1R9T - chains A and B of the 13 polymer chains in the assembly; structure by X-ray diffraction, 3.50 A resolution.

[Chain A]
Protein: DNA-directed RNA polymerase II largest subunit
From: Saccharomyces cerevisiae
Notes: EC 2.7.7.6
UniProt: P04050 (RPB1_YEAST); residues 1-1733 here = UniProt positions 1-1733
Amino-acid sequence (1733 residues; numbered 1 to 1733; the number before each row is that of its first residue):
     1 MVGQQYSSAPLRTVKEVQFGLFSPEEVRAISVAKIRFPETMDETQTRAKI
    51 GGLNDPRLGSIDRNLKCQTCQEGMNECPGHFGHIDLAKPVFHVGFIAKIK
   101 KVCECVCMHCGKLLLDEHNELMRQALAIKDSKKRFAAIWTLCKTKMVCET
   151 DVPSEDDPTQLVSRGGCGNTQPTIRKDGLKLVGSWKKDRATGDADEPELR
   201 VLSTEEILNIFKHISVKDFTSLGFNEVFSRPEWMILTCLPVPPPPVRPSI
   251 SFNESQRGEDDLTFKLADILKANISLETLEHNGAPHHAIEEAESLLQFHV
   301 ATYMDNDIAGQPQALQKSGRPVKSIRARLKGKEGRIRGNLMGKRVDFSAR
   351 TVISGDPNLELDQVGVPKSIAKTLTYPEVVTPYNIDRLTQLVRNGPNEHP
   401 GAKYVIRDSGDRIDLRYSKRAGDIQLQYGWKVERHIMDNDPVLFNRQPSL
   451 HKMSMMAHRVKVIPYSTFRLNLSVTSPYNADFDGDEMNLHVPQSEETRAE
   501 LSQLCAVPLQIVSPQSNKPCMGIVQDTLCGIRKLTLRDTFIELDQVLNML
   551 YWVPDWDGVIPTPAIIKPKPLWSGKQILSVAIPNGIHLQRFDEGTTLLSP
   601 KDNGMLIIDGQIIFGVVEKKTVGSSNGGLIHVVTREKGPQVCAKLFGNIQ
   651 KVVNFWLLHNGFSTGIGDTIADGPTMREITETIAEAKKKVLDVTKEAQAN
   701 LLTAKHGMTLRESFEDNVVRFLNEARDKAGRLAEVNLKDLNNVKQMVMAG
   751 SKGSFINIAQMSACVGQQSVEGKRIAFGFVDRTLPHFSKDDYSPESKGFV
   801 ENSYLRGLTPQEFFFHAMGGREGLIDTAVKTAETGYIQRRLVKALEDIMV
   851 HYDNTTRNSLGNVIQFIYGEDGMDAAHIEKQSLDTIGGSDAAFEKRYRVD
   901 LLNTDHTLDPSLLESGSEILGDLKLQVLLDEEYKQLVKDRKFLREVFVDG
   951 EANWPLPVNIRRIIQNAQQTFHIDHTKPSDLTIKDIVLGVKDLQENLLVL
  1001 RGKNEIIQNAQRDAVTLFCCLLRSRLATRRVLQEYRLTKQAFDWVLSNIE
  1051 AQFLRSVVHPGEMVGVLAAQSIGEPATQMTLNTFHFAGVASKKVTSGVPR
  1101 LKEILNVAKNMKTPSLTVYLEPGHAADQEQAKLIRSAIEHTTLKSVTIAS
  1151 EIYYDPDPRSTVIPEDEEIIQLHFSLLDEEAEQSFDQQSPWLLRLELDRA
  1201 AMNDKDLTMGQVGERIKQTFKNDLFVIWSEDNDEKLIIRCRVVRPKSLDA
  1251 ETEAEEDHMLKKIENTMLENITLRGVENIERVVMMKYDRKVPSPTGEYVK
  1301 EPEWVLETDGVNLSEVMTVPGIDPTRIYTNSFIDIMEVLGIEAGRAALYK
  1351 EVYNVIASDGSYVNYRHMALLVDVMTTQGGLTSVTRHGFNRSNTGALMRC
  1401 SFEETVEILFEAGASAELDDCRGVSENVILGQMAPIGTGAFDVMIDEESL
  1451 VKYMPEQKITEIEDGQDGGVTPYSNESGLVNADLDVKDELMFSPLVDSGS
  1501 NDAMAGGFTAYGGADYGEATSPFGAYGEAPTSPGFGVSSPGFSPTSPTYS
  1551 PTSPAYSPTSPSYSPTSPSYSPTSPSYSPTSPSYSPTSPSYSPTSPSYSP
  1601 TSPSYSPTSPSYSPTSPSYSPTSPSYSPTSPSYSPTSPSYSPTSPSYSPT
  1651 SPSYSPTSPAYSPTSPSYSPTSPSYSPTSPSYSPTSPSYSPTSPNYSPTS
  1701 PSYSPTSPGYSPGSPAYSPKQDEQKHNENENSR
Not modelled in the structure: 1-2, 155-160, 187-198, 1082-1091, 1177-1186, 1244-1253, 1446-1733
Bound ions: Zn2+ site 1: Cys-67, Gln-68, Cys-70, Cys-77, His-80; Zn2+ site 2: Cys-107, Cys-110, Cys-148, Cys-167; Mg2+ site 1: Asp-481, Asp-483, Asp-485 (shared with 1 residue of chain R); Mg2+ site 2: Asp-481, Asp-483 (shared with Asp-837(B) of chain B)
Small-molecule neighbours: ATP (adenosine-5'-triphosphate): Asp-481, Asp-483, Lys-752
Curated features (UniProtKB/Swiss-Prot):
  - region: Pro-248 to Asp-260 (Lid loop), Asn-306 to Lys-323 (Rudder loop), Pro-810 to Glu-822 (Bridging helix)
  - binding site (Zn(2+)): Cys-67, Cys-70, Cys-77, His-80, Cys-107, Cys-110, Cys-148, Cys-167
  - binding site (Mg(2+)): Asp-481, Asp-483, Asp-485
  - modified residue: Thr-1471 (Phosphothreonine)
  - cross-link (Glycyl lysine isopeptide (Lys-Gly)): Lys-695 (interchain with G-Cter in ubiquitin), Lys-1246 (interchain with G-Cter in ubiquitin), Lys-1350 (interchain with G-Cter in ubiquitin)
Reported in the primary citation:
  - binding site for ATP: Lys-752

[Chain B]
Protein: DNA-directed RNA polymerase II 140 kDa polypeptide
From: Saccharomyces cerevisiae
Notes: EC 2.7.7.6
UniProt: P08518 (RPB2_YEAST); numbering as in UniProt (aligned over 1-1224)
Amino-acid sequence (1224 residues; each row starts with the number of its first residue):
     1 MSDLANSEKYYDEDPYGFEDESAPITAEDSWAVISAFFREKGLVSQQLDS
    51 FNQFVDYTLQDIICEDSTLILEQLAQHTTESDNISRKYEISFGKIYVTKP
   101 MVNESDGVTHALYPQEARLRNLTYSSGLFVDVKKRTYEAIDVPGRELKYE
   151 LIAEESEDDSESGKVFIGRLPIMLRSKNCYLSEATESDLYKLKECPFDMG
   201 GYFIINGSEKVLIAQERSAGNIVQVFKKAAPSPISHVAEIRSALEKGSRF
   251 ISTLQVKLYGREGSSARTIKATLPYIKQDIPIVIIFRALGIIPDGEILEH
   301 ICYDVNDWQMLEMLKPCVEDGFVIQDRETALDFIGRRGTALGIKKEKRIQ
   351 YAKDILQKEFLPHITQLEGFESRKAFFLGYMINRLLLCALDRKDQDDRDH
   401 FGKKRLDLAGPLLAQLFKTLFKKLTKDIFRYMQRTVEEAHDFNMKLAINA
   451 KTITSGLKYALATGNWGEQKKAMSSRAGVSQVLNRYTYSSTLSHLRRTNT
   501 PIGRDGKLAKPRQLHNTHWGLVCPAETPEGQACGLVKNLSLMSCISVGTD
   551 PMPIITFLSEWGMEPLEDYVPHQSPDATRVFVNGVWHGVHRNPARLMETL
   601 RTLRRKGDINPEVSMIRDIREKELKIFTDAGRVYRPLFIVEDDESLGHKE
   651 LKVRKGHIAKLMATEYQDIEGGFEDVEEYTWSSLLNEGLVEYIDAEEEES
   701 ILIAMQPEDLEPAEANEENDLDVDPAKRIRVSHHATTFTHCEIHPSMILG
   751 VAASIIPFPDHNQSPRNTYQSAMGKQAMGVFLTNYNVRMDTMANILYYPQ
   801 KPLGTTRAMEYLKFRELPAGQNAIVAIACYSGYNQEDSMIMNQSSIDRGL
   851 FRSLFFRSYMDQEKKYGMSITETFEKPQRTNTLRMKHGTYDKLDDDGLIA
   901 PGVRVSGEDVIIGKTTPISPDEEELGQRTAYHSKRDASTPLRSTENGIVD
   951 QVLVTTNQDGLKFVKVRVRTTKIPQIGDKFASRHGQKGTIGITYRREDMP
  1001 FTAEGIVPDLIINPHAIPSRMTVAHLIECLLSKVAALSGNEGDASPFTDI
  1051 TVEGISKLLREHGYQSRGFEVMYNGHTGKKLMAQIFFGPTYYQRLRHMVD
  1101 DKIHARARGPMQVLTRQPVEGRSRDGGLRFGEMERDCMIAHGAASFLKER
  1151 LMEASDAFRVHICGICGLMTVIAKLNHNQFECKGCDNKIDIYQIHIPYAA
  1201 KLLFQELMAMNITPRLYTDRSRDF
Not modelled in the structure: 1-19, 71-89, 135-163, 336-344, 438-445, 503-508, 669-677, 716-721, 920-932
Bound ions: Mg2+: Asp-837 (shared with Asp-481(A), Asp-483(A) of chain A); Zn2+: Cys-1163, Cys-1166, Cys-1182, Cys-1185
Small-molecule neighbours: ATP (adenosine-5'-triphosphate): Arg-766, Tyr-769, Lys-987, Ser-1019, Arg-1020
Reported in the primary citation:
  - binding site for ATP: Arg-766, Tyr-769, Lys-987, Ser-1019, Arg-1020

[Chain A / chain B interface]
Contacting residue pairs - 365 pairs, chain A then chain B:
  Gln-4(A) / Phe-1158(B)
  Gln-4(A) / Arg-1159(B)  hydrogen bond
  Gln-5(A) / Arg-1159(B)
  Tyr-6(A) / Leu-1175(B)
  Tyr-6(A) / Gln-1193(B)
  Ser-7(A) / Leu-1175(B)
  Ser-7(A) / Phe-1180(B)
  Ser-7(A) / Gln-1193(B)  hydrogen bond
  Ser-8(A) / Asn-1178(B)
  Ser-8(A) / Phe-1180(B)
  Ala-9(A) / Gln-1193(B)
  Pro-10(A) / Ile-1191(B)
  Pro-10(A) / Tyr-1192(B)
  Pro-10(A) / Gln-1193(B)  hydrogen bond (backbone-backbone)
  Leu-11(A) / Gln-1193(B)
  Arg-12(A) / Tyr-1192(B)  hydrogen bond
  Arg-12(A) / Gln-1193(B)  hydrogen bond (backbone-backbone)
  Arg-12(A) / Ile-1194(B)
  Arg-12(A) / Thr-1218(B)
  Thr-13(A) / Thr-1218(B)
  Val-14(A) / Tyr-1217(B)
  Lys-15(A) / Tyr-1217(B)  hydrogen bond (backbone-backbone)
  Lys-15(A) / Thr-1218(B)
  Lys-15(A) / Asp-1219(B)
  Lys-15(A) / Arg-1220(B)
  Glu-16(A) / Arg-1215(B)
  Glu-16(A) / Tyr-1217(B)  hydrogen bond (backbone-backbone)
  Glu-16(A) / Arg-1220(B)
  Glu-16(A) / Ser-1221(B)
  Glu-16(A) / Arg-1222(B)  hydrogen bond (side chain-backbone)
  Val-17(A) / Arg-1215(B)
  Val-17(A) / Leu-1216(B)  hydrophobic
  Gln-18(A) / Thr-1213(B)  hydrogen bond (backbone-side chain)
  Gln-18(A) / Arg-1215(B)  hydrogen bond (backbone-backbone)
  Phe-19(A) / Thr-1213(B)
  Gly-20(A) / Ile-1212(B)
  Gly-20(A) / Thr-1213(B)  hydrogen bond (backbone-backbone)
  Leu-21(A) / Asn-1211(B)
  Leu-21(A) / Ile-1212(B)  hydrophobic
  Leu-21(A) / Thr-1213(B)
  Phe-22(A) / Met-1208(B)
  Phe-22(A) / Asn-1211(B)  hydrogen bond (backbone-side chain)
  Glu-26(A) / Arg-1215(B)  salt bridge
  Ala-29(A) / Lys-1183(B)
  Ile-30(A) / Thr-1170(B)
  Ile-30(A) / Lys-1183(B)  hydrogen bond (backbone-side chain)
  Arg-47(A) / Ser-919(B)
  Thr-69(A) / Lys-1174(B)  hydrogen bond
  Cys-70(A) / Ala-1173(B)
  Gln-71(A) / Ala-1173(B)
  Gln-71(A) / Leu-1175(B)  hydrogen bond (side chain-backbone)
  Gln-71(A) / Asn-1176(B)
  Gln-71(A) / His-1177(B)
  Glu-76(A) / Arg-1159(B)  salt bridge
  Gly-79(A) / Lys-1201(B)
  Gly-79(A) / Gln-1205(B)  hydrogen bond (backbone-side chain)
  Phe-81(A) / Gln-1205(B)
  Phe-81(A) / Met-1208(B)  hydrophobic
  Phe-81(A) / Ala-1209(B)  hydrophobic
  His-92(A) / Met-1210(B)
  His-92(A) / Asn-1211(B)
  Leu-236(A) / Asn-1211(B)
  Cys-238(A) / Asn-1211(B)
  Pro-240(A) / Met-1208(B)
  Pro-240(A) / Ala-1209(B)  hydrophobic
  Pro-245(A) / Leu-1114(B)
  Pro-245(A) / Tyr-1198(B)
  Pro-245(A) / Lys-1201(B)
  Val-246(A) / Gln-1205(B)
  Glu-254(A) / Arg-884(B)  salt bridge
  Glu-254(A) / Ile-918(B)
  Glu-254(A) / Arg-935(B)
  Ser-255(A) / Ile-918(B)
  Tyr-303(A) / Ala-1209(B)  hydrogen bond (side chain-backbone)
  Met-304(A) / Met-1210(B)  hydrophobic
  Arg-320(A) / Gln-469(B)  hydrogen bond (side chain-backbone)
  Arg-320(A) / Lys-470(B)
  Arg-320(A) / Lys-471(B)
  Ile-325(A) / Glu-1206(B)
  Ile-325(A) / Met-1210(B)  hydrophobic
  Arg-328(A) / Glu-1206(B)
  Leu-329(A) / Leu-1203(B)  hydrophobic
  Leu-329(A) / Glu-1206(B)
  Leu-329(A) / Leu-1207(B)  hydrophobic
  Arg-335(A) / Leu-1202(B)
  Arg-335(A) / Glu-1206(B)  salt bridge
  Ile-336(A) / Leu-1203(B)  hydrophobic
  Arg-337(A) / Arg-1129(B)
  Arg-337(A) / Glu-1132(B)  salt bridge
  Gly-338(A) / Arg-1129(B)  hydrogen bond (backbone-side chain)
  Asn-339(A) / Gln-1117(B)  hydrogen bond (backbone-side chain)
  Asn-339(A) / Ala-1199(B)
  Leu-340(A) / Pro-1197(B)  hydrophobic
  Leu-340(A) / Ala-1199(B)  hydrophobic
  Leu-340(A) / Ala-1200(B)
  Met-341(A) / Glu-1132(B)
  Met-341(A) / Arg-1135(B)
  Gly-342(A) / Arg-1129(B)  hydrogen bond (backbone-side chain)
  Gly-342(A) / Phe-1130(B)
  Gly-342(A) / Glu-1132(B)
  Lys-343(A) / Gln-1117(B)
  Lys-343(A) / Arg-1129(B)
  Lys-343(A) / Phe-1130(B)  hydrogen bond (backbone-backbone)
  Lys-343(A) / Leu-1151(B)  hydrogen bond (side chain-backbone)
  Lys-343(A) / Ser-1155(B)
  Lys-343(A) / Asp-1156(B)  salt bridge
  Lys-343(A) / Pro-1197(B)
  Arg-344(A) / Gln-1117(B)  hydrogen bond (backbone-side chain)
  Arg-344(A) / Pro-1118(B)
  Arg-344(A) / Val-1119(B)
  Arg-344(A) / Glu-1120(B)
  Arg-344(A) / Gly-1127(B)  hydrogen bond (side chain-backbone)
  Arg-344(A) / Leu-1128(B)
  Arg-344(A) / Arg-1129(B)
  Arg-344(A) / Ser-1155(B)
  Val-345(A) / Pro-1118(B)
  Val-345(A) / Gly-1127(B)
  Val-345(A) / Leu-1128(B)  hydrogen bond (backbone-backbone)
  Val-345(A) / Arg-1150(B)
  Val-345(A) / Ser-1155(B)
  Asp-346(A) / Arg-1106(B)  salt bridge
  Asp-346(A) / Arg-1108(B)
  Asp-346(A) / Met-1111(B)
  Asp-346(A) / Pro-1118(B)
  Asp-346(A) / Arg-1150(B)  hydrogen bond (backbone-side chain)
  Asp-346(A) / Ala-1154(B)
  Asp-346(A) / Ser-1155(B)
  Phe-347(A) / Arg-1106(B)  hydrogen bond (backbone-backbone)
  Phe-347(A) / Ala-1107(B)
  Phe-347(A) / Arg-1108(B)
  Phe-347(A) / Arg-1150(B)  hydrogen bond (backbone-side chain)
  Ser-348(A) / Ala-1105(B)
  Ser-348(A) / Arg-1106(B)  hydrogen bond (backbone-backbone)
  Ser-348(A) / Leu-1128(B)
  Ser-348(A) / Arg-1150(B)
  Ala-349(A) / His-1104(B)
  Ala-349(A) / Ala-1105(B)  hydrophobic
  Ala-349(A) / Leu-1128(B)
  Arg-350(A) / Lys-1102(B)
  Arg-350(A) / Ile-1103(B)
  Arg-350(A) / His-1104(B)  hydrogen bond (backbone-backbone)
  Arg-350(A) / Leu-1128(B)
  Thr-351(A) / Val-1099(B)
  Thr-351(A) / Ile-1103(B)
  Asp-356(A) / Tyr-833(B)  hydrogen bond
  Pro-357(A) / Gly-832(B)
  Pro-357(A) / Tyr-833(B)
  Asn-358(A) / Tyr-833(B)  hydrogen bond
  Ile-370(A) / Ile-1103(B)  hydrophobic
  Thr-373(A) / Ala-1107(B)
  Leu-374(A) / Arg-1106(B)
  Leu-374(A) / Ala-1107(B)  hydrophobic
  Arg-412(A) / Arg-1108(B)
  Glu-433(A) / Arg-1108(B)  salt bridge
  Leu-443(A) / Met-1138(B)  hydrophobic
  Leu-443(A) / Phe-1146(B)  hydrophobic
  Asn-445(A) / Glu-1134(B)
  Gln-447(A) / Arg-1129(B)
  Gln-447(A) / Glu-1134(B)
  Ser-449(A) / Met-1133(B)
  Ser-449(A) / Glu-1134(B)  hydrogen bond
  Ser-449(A) / Cys-1137(B)
  His-451(A) / Cys-1137(B)  hydrogen bond (backbone-side chain)
  Lys-452(A) / Ala-1140(B)  hydrogen bond (side chain-backbone)
  Lys-452(A) / His-1141(B)
  Met-455(A) / Glu-1134(B)
  Met-455(A) / Met-1138(B)  hydrophobic
  Met-455(A) / His-1141(B)
  Tyr-465(A) / Ile-976(B)  hydrophobic
  Ser-466(A) / Gln-975(B)  hydrogen bond
  Ser-466(A) / Val-1099(B)
  Ser-466(A) / Asp-1100(B)
  Ser-466(A) / Ile-1103(B)
  Thr-467(A) / Ile-976(B)
  Thr-467(A) / Gly-977(B)
  Arg-469(A) / Ile-976(B)
  Arg-469(A) / Gly-991(B)  hydrogen bond (side chain-backbone)
  Leu-472(A) / Gln-835(B)
  Ala-480(A) / Glu-836(B)
  Asp-481(A) / Glu-836(B)
  Asp-481(A) / Asp-837(B)
  Phe-482(A) / Gln-835(B)
  Phe-482(A) / Glu-836(B)  hydrogen bond (backbone-backbone)
  Phe-482(A) / Asp-837(B)
  Phe-482(A) / Ser-838(B)
  Phe-482(A) / Thr-989(B)
  Asp-483(A) / Asp-837(B)
  Asp-483(A) / Lys-987(B)
  Asp-483(A) / Thr-989(B)
  Gly-484(A) / Thr-989(B)
  Glu-486(A) / Lys-1102(B)
  His-490(A) / Phe-1130(B)
  His-490(A) / Arg-1150(B)  hydrogen bond
  Val-491(A) / Arg-1150(B)  hydrogen bond (backbone-side chain)
  Pro-492(A) / Glu-1149(B)
  Gln-493(A) / Glu-1149(B)  hydrogen bond (backbone-side chain)
  Ser-494(A) / Glu-1149(B)  hydrogen bond (backbone-side chain)
  Glu-496(A) / Ser-1145(B)
  Thr-497(A) / Phe-1146(B)
  Thr-497(A) / Glu-1149(B)
  Glu-500(A) / Ala-1143(B)
  Glu-500(A) / Ala-1144(B)  hydrogen bond (side chain-backbone)
  Glu-500(A) / Ser-1145(B)  hydrogen bond (side chain-backbone)
  Glu-500(A) / Phe-1146(B)  hydrogen bond (side chain-backbone)
  Leu-501(A) / Phe-1146(B)  hydrophobic
  Leu-504(A) / His-1141(B)
  Leu-504(A) / Gly-1142(B)
  Cys-505(A) / Met-1138(B)  hydrophobic
  Cys-505(A) / His-1141(B)
  Val-524(A) / Gln-835(B)
  Gln-525(A) / Gln-835(B)
  Gln-525(A) / Glu-836(B)  hydrogen bond (side chain-backbone)
  Gln-525(A) / His-1015(B)
  Asp-526(A) / Cys-829(B)  hydrogen bond
  Asp-526(A) / Tyr-830(B)
  Asp-526(A) / Gly-832(B)
  Asp-526(A) / Gln-835(B)  hydrogen bond (backbone-side chain)
  Asp-526(A) / Asn-1013(B)  hydrogen bond
  Thr-527(A) / Gln-835(B)
  Cys-529(A) / His-1015(B)
  Gln-545(A) / Lys-1079(B)
  Leu-658(A) / Tyr-830(B)
  Leu-658(A) / Asn-1074(B)
  His-659(A) / Asn-1074(B)  hydrogen bond
  His-659(A) / Thr-1077(B)
  His-659(A) / Leu-1081(B)
  Asn-660(A) / Leu-1081(B)
  Asn-660(A) / Met-1082(B)  hydrogen bond (backbone-backbone)
  Asn-660(A) / Ala-1083(B)  hydrogen bond (backbone-backbone)
  Gly-661(A) / Leu-1081(B)
  Phe-662(A) / Ala-828(B)
  Phe-662(A) / Cys-829(B)  hydrogen bond (backbone-backbone)
  Phe-662(A) / His-1015(B)
  Phe-662(A) / Ala-1083(B)
  Ser-663(A) / Ile-827(B)  hydrogen bond (side chain-backbone)
  Ser-663(A) / Ile-1085(B)
  Ser-663(A) / Phe-1086(B)  hydrogen bond (side chain-backbone)
  Thr-664(A) / Ile-827(B)
  Thr-664(A) / Pro-1014(B)
  Thr-664(A) / Phe-1086(B)
  Gly-665(A) / Leu-1026(B)
  Gly-665(A) / Phe-1069(B)
  Gly-665(A) / Phe-1086(B)
  Ile-666(A) / Leu-1026(B)  hydrophobic
  Ile-666(A) / Leu-1030(B)  hydrophobic
  Ile-666(A) / Phe-1086(B)
  Gly-667(A) / Arg-1067(B)
  Ile-670(A) / Val-1052(B)  hydrophobic
  Ile-670(A) / Arg-1067(B)
  Met-746(A) / Pro-1014(B)
  Met-746(A) / His-1015(B)  hydrogen bond
  Met-746(A) / Pro-1018(B)  hydrophobic
  Ser-751(A) / His-1015(B)
  Lys-752(A) / His-1015(B)
  Asn-757(A) / Pro-1018(B)
  Asn-757(A) / Ser-1019(B)
  Asn-757(A) / Met-1021(B)
  Gln-760(A) / Met-1021(B)
  Met-761(A) / Val-1023(B)  hydrophobic
  Glu-771(A) / Lys-510(B)
  Glu-771(A) / Gln-513(B)
  Ala-776(A) / Asn-516(B)
  Gly-778(A) / Asp-397(B)
  Gly-778(A) / His-515(B)
  Gly-778(A) / Asn-516(B)  hydrogen bond (backbone-side chain)
  Phe-779(A) / Thr-517(B)
  Phe-779(A) / Glu-698(B)
  Phe-779(A) / Glu-699(B)
  Val-780(A) / Glu-699(B)  hydrogen bond (backbone-side chain)
  Arg-782(A) / Glu-698(B)  hydrogen bond (side chain-backbone)
  Arg-782(A) / Glu-699(B)  hydrogen bond (side chain-backbone)
  Arg-782(A) / Ile-701(B)  hydrogen bond (side chain-backbone)
  Arg-782(A) / Leu-702(B)
  Thr-783(A) / Asn-516(B)
  Pro-785(A) / Glu-698(B)
  Pro-785(A) / Ile-701(B)  hydrophobic
  Pro-785(A) / Leu-702(B)
  Pro-785(A) / Ile-703(B)  hydrogen bond (backbone-backbone)
  His-786(A) / Trp-519(B)
  His-786(A) / Leu-702(B)
  His-786(A) / Ile-703(B)  hydrogen bond (side chain-backbone)
  His-786(A) / Met-705(B)
  His-786(A) / Glu-742(B)  salt bridge
  Phe-787(A) / Leu-702(B)
  Lys-789(A) / Arg-620(B)
  Asp-790(A) / Arg-620(B)  salt bridge
  Glu-801(A) / Ile-729(B)
  Asn-802(A) / Arg-728(B)
  Asn-802(A) / Ile-729(B)  hydrogen bond (side chain-backbone)
  Tyr-804(A) / His-761(B)
  Tyr-804(A) / Asn-762(B)
  Tyr-804(A) / Gln-763(B)
  Tyr-804(A) / Met-1021(B)  hydrophobic
  Tyr-804(A) / Val-1023(B)
  Leu-805(A) / His-761(B)  hydrogen bond (backbone-side chain)
  Arg-806(A) / Pro-725(B)
  Arg-806(A) / Ala-726(B)
  Arg-806(A) / Lys-727(B)
  Arg-806(A) / Arg-728(B)
  Arg-806(A) / His-761(B)
  Gly-807(A) / Arg-728(B)  hydrogen bond (backbone-side chain)
  Leu-808(A) / Arg-728(B)  hydrogen bond (backbone-side chain)
  Leu-808(A) / Asp-760(B)
  Leu-808(A) / Phe-1047(B)
  Thr-809(A) / Arg-730(B)
  Thr-809(A) / Phe-1047(B)
  Pro-810(A) / Trp-519(B)
  Pro-810(A) / Met-705(B)  hydrophobic
  Pro-810(A) / Arg-730(B)
  Pro-810(A) / Phe-1047(B)
  Gln-811(A) / Met-705(B)
  Glu-812(A) / Ile-729(B)
  Phe-813(A) / Pro-759(B)
  Phe-813(A) / Asn-767(B)
  Phe-814(A) / Leu-514(B)  hydrophobic
  Phe-814(A) / Trp-519(B)  hydrophobic
  His-816(A) / Ser-764(B)  hydrogen bond (side chain-backbone)
  Ala-817(A) / Leu-514(B)  hydrophobic
  Ala-817(A) / Ser-764(B)
  Met-818(A) / Leu-514(B)
  Met-818(A) / Asn-516(B)
  Arg-821(A) / Arg-512(B)  hydrogen bond (side chain-backbone)
  Arg-821(A) / Leu-514(B)
  Arg-821(A) / Pro-524(B)  hydrogen bond (side chain-backbone)
  Arg-821(A) / Gly-534(B)
  Glu-822(A) / Gln-513(B)
  Leu-824(A) / Thr-768(B)
  Leu-824(A) / Tyr-769(B)
  Ile-825(A) / Arg-512(B)
  Ile-825(A) / Cys-533(B)  hydrophobic
  Ala-828(A) / Gly-530(B)
  Gln-838(A) / Met-1133(B)
  Arg-839(A) / Glu-1132(B)  salt bridge
  Lys-843(A) / Arg-1135(B)
  Glu-846(A) / Arg-1135(B)  salt bridge
  Met-1063(A) / Ile-1139(B)
  Gln-1070(A) / Asp-1136(B)
  Gln-1070(A) / Cys-1137(B)
  Gln-1070(A) / Ala-1140(B)
  Lys-1144(A) / Glu-262(B)  salt bridge
  Asn-1265(A) / Gly-263(B)
  Glu-1269(A) / Glu-262(B)
  Leu-1409(A) / Leu-1207(B)  hydrophobic
  Phe-1410(A) / Met-1210(B)
  Phe-1410(A) / Ile-1212(B)  hydrophobic
  Leu-1418(A) / Arg-1222(B)
  Cys-1421(A) / Arg-1220(B)  hydrogen bond (backbone-side chain)
  Arg-1422(A) / Arg-1220(B)
  Val-1424(A) / Ile-1139(B)  hydrophobic
  Val-1428(A) / Leu-1151(B)  hydrophobic
  Ile-1429(A) / Pro-1197(B)
  Leu-1430(A) / Met-1152(B)
  Leu-1430(A) / His-1195(B)
  Leu-1430(A) / Ile-1196(B)
  Leu-1430(A) / Pro-1197(B)
  Gly-1431(A) / Met-1152(B)
  Gly-1431(A) / His-1195(B)
  Gly-1431(A) / Pro-1197(B)
  Met-1433(A) / Ser-1145(B)
  Ile-1436(A) / Ile-1139(B)  hydrophobic
  Ile-1436(A) / Gly-1142(B)
  Ile-1436(A) / Ala-1144(B)
  Gly-1437(A) / Gly-1142(B)
  Thr-1438(A) / Gly-1142(B)  hydrogen bond (backbone-backbone)
  Thr-1438(A) / Ala-1144(B)
Also at the interface, not in a pair above, chain A (215 interface residues in all): Ser-31, Arg-63, Met-74, Asn-75, Cys-77, Pro-78, Phe-228, Trp-233, Pro-242, Pro-243, Asn-253, Pro-321, Arg-326, Glu-333, Val-352, Ser-354, Gly-355, Pro-448, Met-453, Thr-475, Asn-488, Gln-510, Asn-654, Leu-657, Asn-742, Gly-753, Phe-777, Leu-784, Ser-788, Glu-795, Val-829, Gly-835, Val-842, Gly-1413, Asp-1420, Ser-1425, Gln-1432, Ala-1434, Gly-1439
Also at the interface, not in a pair above, chain B (193 interface residues in all): Thr-527, Ser-700, Val-731, Pro-745, Ile-748, Leu-749, Pro-765, Ser-831, Asn-834, Lys-979, Gly-988, Ile-1017, Ile-1027, Glu-1053, His-1076, Lys-1080, Gln-1084, Gly-1109, Thr-1115, Arg-1116, Gly-1121, Gly-1131, Leu-1147, Lys-1148, Val-1160, His-1161, Cys-1166, Leu-1168, Phe-1204

[In short]
215 residues of chain A and 193 residues of chain B are in contact, with 73 hydrogen bonds and 13 salt
bridges. Among the polar pairs are Glu-26(A)/Arg-1215(B), Glu-76(A)/Arg-1159(B) and Glu-254(A)/Arg-884(B). ATP
is bound between chain A and chain B. The paper reports a binding site for ATP at Lys-752(A) and Arg-766(B)
among others.
Here chain A is DNA-directed RNA polymerase II largest subunit and chain B is DNA-directed RNA polymerase II
140 kDa polypeptide, both from Saccharomyces cerevisiae. Entry 1R9T (RNA polymerase II strand separated
elongation complex, mismatched nucleotide) was determined by X-ray diffraction together with 1R9S, 1TWA, 1TWC,
1TWF, 1TWG and 1TWH from the same study.
